6HUO - chains A and E of the 6 polymer chains in the assembly; structure by electron microscopy, 3.26 A resolution.

# Chain A
Molecule: Gamma-aminobutyric acid receptor subunit alpha-1
Source organism: Bos taurus
Reference sequence: chimeric construct of P08219, P14867: residues -34 to -8 from P08219 (GBRA1_BOVIN) positions 1-27 (UniProt number = residue number + 35); residues 1-429 from P14867 positions 28-456 (UniProt number = residue number + 27)
Chain sequence (464 residues; each row starts with the number of its first residue; numbers below 1 keep their minus sign (Met-34 is residue -34)):
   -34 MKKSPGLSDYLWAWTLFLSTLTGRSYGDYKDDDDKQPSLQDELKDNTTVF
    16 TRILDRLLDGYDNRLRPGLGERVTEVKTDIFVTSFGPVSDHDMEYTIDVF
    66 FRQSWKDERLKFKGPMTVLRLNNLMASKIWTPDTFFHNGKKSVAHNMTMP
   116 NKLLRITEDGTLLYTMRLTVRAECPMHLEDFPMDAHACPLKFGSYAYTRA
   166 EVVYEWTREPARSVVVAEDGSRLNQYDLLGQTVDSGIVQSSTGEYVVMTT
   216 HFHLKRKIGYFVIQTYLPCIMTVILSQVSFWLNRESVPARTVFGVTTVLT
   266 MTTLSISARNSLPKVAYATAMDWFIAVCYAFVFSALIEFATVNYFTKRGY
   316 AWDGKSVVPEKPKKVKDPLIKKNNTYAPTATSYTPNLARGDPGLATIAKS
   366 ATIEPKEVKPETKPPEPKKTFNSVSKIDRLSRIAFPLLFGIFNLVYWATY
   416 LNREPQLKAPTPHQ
Disordered / not traced: -34 to 12, 322-383, 419-429
Sequence notes: linker (-7 to 0)
UniProt features mapped onto this chain:
  - binding site (4-aminobutanoate): Arg67, Thr130
  - binding site (3alpha-hydroxy-5alpha-pregnan-11,20-dione): Trp246
  - glycosylation (N-linked (GlcNAc...) asparagine): Asn11, Asn111
Disulfide bonds: Cys139-Cys153
Covalently attached groups: glycan linked to Asn111
Residues lining bound ligands:
  - gamma-amino-butanoic acid (ABU): Phe65, Arg67, Leu118, Thr130
  - PIO ([(2R)-2-octanoyloxy-3-[oxidanyl-[(1R,2R,3S,4R,5R,6S)-2,3,6-tris(oxidanyl)-4,5-diphosphonooxy-cyclohexyl]oxy-phosphoryl]oxy-propyl] octanoate): Arg249, Glu303, Thr306, Phe310, Thr311, Lys312, Arg313, Phe386, Asn387, Ser388, Ser390, Lys391, Ile392, Leu395, Phe400
From the paper describing this entry:
  - binding site for alprazolam: His102

# Chain E
Molecule: Gamma-aminobutyric acid receptor subunit beta-3
Source organism: Homo sapiens
Reference sequence: P28472 (GBRB3_HUMAN), isoform P28472-2; residues -24 to 448 here correspond to UniProt positions 1-473 (UniProt number = residue number + 25)
Chain sequence (473 residues; row label = number of the first residue in the row; numbers below 1 keep their minus sign (Met-24 is residue -24)):
   -24 MCSGLLELLLPIWLSWTLGTRGSEPRSVNDPGNMSFVKETVDKLLKGYDI
    26 RLRPDFGGPPVCVGMNIDIASIDMVSEVNMDYTLTMYFQQYWRDKRLAYS
    76 GIPLNLTLDNRVADQLWVPDTYFLNDKKSFVHGVTVKNRMIRLHPDGTVL
   126 YGLRITTTAACMMDLRRYPLDEQNCTLEIESYGYTTDDIEFYWRGGDKAV
   176 TGVERIELPQFSIVEHRLVSRNVVFATGAYPRLSLSFRLKRNIGYFILQT
   226 YMPSILITILSWVSFWINYDASAARVALGITTVLTMTTINTHLRETLPKI
   276 PYVKAIDMYLMGCFVFVFLALLEYAFVNYIFFGRGPQRQKKLAEKTAKAK
   326 NDRSKSESNRVDAHGNILLTSLEVHNEMNEVSGGIGDTRNSAISFDNSGI
   376 QYRKQSMPREGHGRFLGDRSLPHKKTHLRRRSSQLKIKIPDLTDVNAIDR
   426 WSRIVFPFTFSLFNLVYWLYYVN
Disordered / not traced: -24 to 7, 313-418, 448
UniProt features mapped onto this chain:
  - binding site (benzamidine): Asp95 to Tyr97, Glu155 to Tyr157, Phe200
  - binding site (4-aminobutanoate): Tyr97, Glu155, Tyr157, Thr202
  - binding site (histamine): Tyr97, Ser156, Tyr157, Thr202
  - glycosylation (N-linked (GlcNAc...) asparagine): Asn8, Asn80, Asn149
Disulfide bonds: Cys136-Cys150
Covalently attached groups: N-acetylglucosamine (NAG) linked to Asn80; glycan linked to Asn149
Residues lining bound ligands: gamma-amino-butanoic acid (ABU): Tyr97, Glu155, Ser156, Tyr157, Phe200, Thr202, Tyr205
From the paper describing this entry:
  - mutagenesis - K279T (20-fold): increased signaling in response to GABA (citing earlier work)

# Chain A / chain E interface
Residue-residue contacts - 102 pairs, chain A then chain E:
  Gly25(A) - Lys13(E)  hydrogen bond (backbone-side chain)
  Tyr26(A) - Lys13(E)
  Asp27(A) - Lys13(E)
  Asp27(A) - Asp17(E)
  Asn28(A) - Asp84(E)
  Asn28(A) - Arg86(E)
  Arg29(A) - Asp17(E)  salt bridge
  Arg29(A) - Leu20(E)
  Arg29(A) - Leu83(E)
  Arg29(A) - Asp84(E)  hydrogen bond (backbone-backbone)
  Arg29(A) - Gln90(E)
  Leu30(A) - Met9(E)  hydrophobic
  Leu30(A) - Lys13(E)
  Arg31(A) - Met9(E)
  Pro32(A) - Met9(E)  hydrophobic
  Gly33(A) - Met9(E)
  Leu34(A) - Val12(E)  hydrophobic
  Glu36(A) - Asn8(E)
  Arg74(A) - Met9(E)
  Ile94(A) - Arg86(E)
  Asp98(A) - Val111(E)
  Thr99(A) - Val109(E)
  Thr99(A) - Thr110(E)  hydrogen bond (backbone-side chain)
  Phe100(A) - Tyr62(E)
  Phe100(A) - Val109(E)
  Phe100(A) - Asn113(E)
  Phe100(A) - Arg129(E)
  Phe101(A) - Val109(E)  hydrophobic
  Phe101(A) - Arg129(E)
  His102(A) - Tyr62(E)
  Gly104(A) - His107(E)
  Gly104(A) - Arg129(E)  hydrogen bond (backbone-side chain)
  Lys105(A) - Asp48(E)
  Lys105(A) - Phe105(E)
  Lys105(A) - His107(E)
  Lys106(A) - Phe105(E)
  Ser107(A) - Val109(E)
  Val108(A) - Val109(E)
  Ala109(A) - Val109(E)
  Met131(A) - Thr110(E)
  Leu133(A) - Val109(E)  hydrophobic
  Leu133(A) - Thr110(E)
  Tyr160(A) - Asn113(E)
  Tyr160(A) - Arg114(E)
  Tyr160(A) - Met115(E)  hydrophobic
  Tyr160(A) - Gly127(E)
  Tyr160(A) - Leu128(E)  hydrogen bond (side chain-backbone)
  Tyr160(A) - Arg129(E)  hydrogen bond (side chain-backbone)
  Ala161(A) - Thr82(E)
  Ala161(A) - Met115(E)  hydrophobic
  Ala161(A) - Arg117(E)  hydrogen bond (backbone-side chain)
  Tyr162(A) - Thr82(E)
  Tyr162(A) - Leu83(E)
  Tyr162(A) - Asp84(E)
  Thr163(A) - Arg117(E)
  Glu166(A) - Thr82(E)  hydrogen bond
  Ser206(A) - Asn41(E)
  Ser206(A) - Gln64(E)  hydrogen bond
  Thr207(A) - Gln64(E)
  Thr207(A) - Arg117(E)  hydrogen bond (backbone-side chain)
  Thr207(A) - Leu125(E)
  Tyr210(A) - Arg117(E)  hydrogen bond
  Val252(A) - Ala246(E)  hydrophobic
  Val252(A) - Ala249(E)  hydrophobic
  Pro253(A) - Ala248(E)  hydrophobic
  Thr256(A) - Ala249(E)
  Thr256(A) - Leu253(E)
  Val257(A) - Ala252(E)  hydrophobic
  Val260(A) - Leu253(E)  hydrophobic
  Val260(A) - Thr256(E)
  Val263(A) - Ile232(E)  hydrophobic
  Val263(A) - Leu235(E)  hydrophobic
  Leu264(A) - Thr256(E)
  Leu264(A) - Thr260(E)
  Thr267(A) - Ile232(E)
  Thr267(A) - Thr260(E)
  Ile271(A) - Gln224(E)
  Ile271(A) - His267(E)
  Arg274(A) - Tyr220(E)
  Arg274(A) - Leu223(E)
  Asn275(A) - Gln224(E)
  Lys279(A) - Pro184(E)
  Lys279(A) - Gln185(E)
  Lys279(A) - Tyr220(E)
  Lys279(A) - Thr271(E)
  Val280(A) - Pro184(E)
  Val280(A) - Tyr220(E)
  Ala281(A) - Pro184(E)
  Ala281(A) - Asn217(E)
  Ala281(A) - Gly219(E)
  Ala281(A) - Tyr220(E)
  Tyr282(A) - Leu223(E)
  Ala283(A) - Leu223(E)  hydrophobic
  Asp287(A) - Leu223(E)
  Tyr294(A) - Leu231(E)  hydrophobic
  Tyr294(A) - Ile232(E)
  Phe298(A) - Leu235(E)  hydrophobic
  Leu301(A) - Leu235(E)  hydrophobic
  Ile302(A) - Leu235(E)  hydrophobic
  Ala305(A) - Val238(E)  hydrophobic
  Asn308(A) - Ile242(E)
  Tyr309(A) - Trp241(E)  hydrophobic
Other interface residues (no listed pair), chain A (67 interface residues in all): Asp24, Gly35, Asp57, Ser92, Trp95, Thr96, Pro97, Glu138, Pro278
Other interface residues (no listed pair), chain E (64 interface residues in all): Val16, Ser46, Met49, Leu79, Asn80, Leu81, Val87, Thr131, Pro228, Ile234, Leu259, Thr263, Ile264, Arg428

# Summary
67 residues of chain A and 64 residues of chain E are in contact, with 11 hydrogen bonds and 1 salt bridge.
Among the polar pairs are Arg29(A)-Asp17(E), Gly25(A)-Lys13(E) and Thr99(A)-Thr110(E). The paper reports a
binding site for alprazolam at His102(A); K279T of chain E increases signaling in response to GABA.
Here chain A is Gamma-aminobutyric acid receptor subunit alpha-1 (Bos taurus) and chain E is
Gamma-aminobutyric acid receptor subunit beta-3 (Homo sapiens). Entry 6HUO (CryoEM structure of human
full-length heteromeric alpha1beta3gamma2L GABA(A)R in complex with alprazolam (Xanax), GABA and megabody ...)
was determined by electron microscopy (same publication as 6HUG, 6HUJ, 6HUK and 6HUP).
